7Y09 - chains A and B of the 12 polymer chains in the assembly; structure by electron microscopy, 3.71 A resolution.

# Chain A (and B)
Molecule: Immunoglobulin heavy constant mu
Organism: Homo sapiens
Notes: chain B of this document is another copy of the same molecule, construct and numbering; everything in this record applies to it too
UniProt: P01871 (IGHM_HUMAN); residues 229-576 here correspond to UniProt positions 106-453 (UniProt number = residue number - 123)
Sequence (383 residues; each row starts with the number of its first residue):
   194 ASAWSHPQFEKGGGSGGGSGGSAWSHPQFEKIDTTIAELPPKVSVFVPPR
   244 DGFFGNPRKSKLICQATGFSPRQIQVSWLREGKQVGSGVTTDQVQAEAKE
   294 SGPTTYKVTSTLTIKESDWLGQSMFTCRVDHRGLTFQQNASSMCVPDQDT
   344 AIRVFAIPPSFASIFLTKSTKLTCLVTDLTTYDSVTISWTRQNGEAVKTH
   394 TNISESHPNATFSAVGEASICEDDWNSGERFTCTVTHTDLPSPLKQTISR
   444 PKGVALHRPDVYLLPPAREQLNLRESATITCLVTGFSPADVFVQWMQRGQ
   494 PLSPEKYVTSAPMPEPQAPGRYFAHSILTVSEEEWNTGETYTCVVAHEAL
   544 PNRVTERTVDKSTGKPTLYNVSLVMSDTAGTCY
Not modelled in the structure: 194-344, 575-576 (chain B: 194-344, 573-576)
Disulfide bonds: Cys367-Cys426, Cys474-Cys536
Glycans and other covalent adducts: N-acetylglucosamine (NAG) linked to Asn563
Construct notes: expression tag (194-228)
Curated features (UniProtKB/Swiss-Prot):
  - glycosylation (N-linked (GlcNAc...) asparagine): Asn332 (complex), Asn395, Asn402

# How chain A and chain B interact
Contacting residue pairs (70; chain A residue first):
  Tyr455(A) - Glu462(B)
  Tyr455(A) - Gln463(B)
  Tyr455(A) - Leu466(B)
  Leu456(A) - Ala460(B)
  Leu457(A) - Leu457(B)  hydrophobic
  Leu457(A) - Pro458(B)
  Leu457(A) - Pro459(B)
  Leu457(A) - Ala460(B)
  Leu457(A) - Thr473(B)
  Pro458(A) - Leu457(B)
  Ala460(A) - Leu457(B)
  Arg461(A) - Lys558(B)
  Glu462(A) - Arg550(B)  salt bridge
  Gln463(A) - Tyr455(B)
  Leu466(A) - Tyr455(B)
  Thr471(A) - Leu475(B)
  Thr473(A) - Leu457(B)
  Leu475(A) - Thr471(B)
  Leu475(A) - Ile520(B)  hydrophobic
  Glu498(A) - Pro509(B)
  Glu498(A) - Gln510(B)
  Lys499(A) - Gln510(B)
  Val501(A) - Pro509(B)
  Val501(A) - Phe516(B)  hydrophobic
  Ser503(A) - His518(B)  hydrogen bond
  Ala504(A) - Met506(B)
  Met506(A) - Ser503(B)
  Glu508(A) - Thr522(B)
  Pro509(A) - Glu498(B)
  Pro509(A) - Lys499(B)
  Pro509(A) - Val501(B)  hydrophobic
  Phe516(A) - His518(B)
  Phe516(A) - Ile520(B)  hydrophobic
  His518(A) - Thr473(B)
  His518(A) - His518(B)
  Ile520(A) - Leu475(B)  hydrophobic
  Ile520(A) - Phe516(B)  hydrophobic
  Thr522(A) - Glu508(B)
  Thr522(A) - Gln510(B)
  Arg550(A) - Glu462(B)  salt bridge
  Lys558(A) - Gly557(B)  hydrogen bond (side chain-backbone)
  Pro559(A) - Pro559(B)
  Thr560(A) - Pro559(B)
  Thr560(A) - Thr560(B)  hydrogen bond (backbone-backbone)
  Thr560(A) - Leu561(B)
  Leu561(A) - Leu561(B)
  Tyr562(A) - Pro559(B)  hydrophobic
  Tyr562(A) - Leu561(B)  hydrogen bond (backbone-backbone)
  Tyr562(A) - Tyr562(B)
  Tyr562(A) - Asn563(B)  hydrogen bond (backbone-backbone)
  Asn563(A) - Asn563(B)
  Val564(A) - Asn563(B)  hydrogen bond (backbone-backbone)
  Val564(A) - Val564(B)  hydrophobic
  Val564(A) - Ser565(B)  hydrogen bond (backbone-backbone)
  Ser565(A) - Ser565(B)
  Leu566(A) - Val564(B)  hydrophobic
  Leu566(A) - Ser565(B)  hydrogen bond (backbone-backbone)
  Leu566(A) - Leu566(B)
  Leu566(A) - Val567(B)  hydrogen bond (backbone-backbone)
  Val567(A) - Val567(B)
  Met568(A) - Val567(B)  hydrogen bond (backbone-backbone)
  Met568(A) - Met568(B)
  Met568(A) - Ser569(B)  hydrogen bond (backbone-backbone)
  Ser569(A) - Ser569(B)
  Ser569(A) - Thr571(B)
  Asp570(A) - Ser569(B)  hydrogen bond (backbone-backbone)
  Asp570(A) - Asp570(B)
  Asp570(A) - Thr571(B)
  Asp570(A) - Ala572(B)
  Thr571(A) - Asp570(B)  hydrogen bond
Also at the interface, not in a pair above, chain A (43 interface residues in all): Val454, Pro459, Pro507, Gln510
Also at the interface, not in a pair above, chain B (45 interface residues in all): Asp453, Leu456, Tyr500, Pro507, Thr556

# In short
The interface between chain A and chain B involves 43 residues on one side and 45 on the other, with 13
hydrogen bonds and 2 salt bridges. Polar contacts include Glu462(A)-Arg550(B), Ser503(A)-His518(B) and
Lys558(A)-Gly557(B). N-acetylglucosamine is covalently linked to Asn563(A).
Both chains are Immunoglobulin heavy constant mu (Homo sapiens). Entry 7Y09 (Cryo-EM structure of human IgM-Fc
in complex with the J chain and the DBL domain of ...) was determined by electron microscopy together with
7Y0H, 7Y0J and 7YG2 from the same study.
